7B92 - chains A and B of the 4 polymer chains in the assembly; structure by X-ray diffraction, 3.00 A resolution.

[Chain A]
Name: Splicing factor 3B subunit 3
Organism: Homo sapiens
UniProt: Q15393 (SF3B3_HUMAN); aligned in 2 segments with insertions or deletions, so no single offset holds: 1-760 ~ UniProt 1-442; 768-1198 ~ UniProt 768-1216
Sequence (899 residues; each row starts with the number of its first residue; note: 318 numbers in that range are skipped by the numbering (no residue carries them; nothing is unmodelled there); numbers below 1 keep their minus sign (Gly-9 is residue -9)):
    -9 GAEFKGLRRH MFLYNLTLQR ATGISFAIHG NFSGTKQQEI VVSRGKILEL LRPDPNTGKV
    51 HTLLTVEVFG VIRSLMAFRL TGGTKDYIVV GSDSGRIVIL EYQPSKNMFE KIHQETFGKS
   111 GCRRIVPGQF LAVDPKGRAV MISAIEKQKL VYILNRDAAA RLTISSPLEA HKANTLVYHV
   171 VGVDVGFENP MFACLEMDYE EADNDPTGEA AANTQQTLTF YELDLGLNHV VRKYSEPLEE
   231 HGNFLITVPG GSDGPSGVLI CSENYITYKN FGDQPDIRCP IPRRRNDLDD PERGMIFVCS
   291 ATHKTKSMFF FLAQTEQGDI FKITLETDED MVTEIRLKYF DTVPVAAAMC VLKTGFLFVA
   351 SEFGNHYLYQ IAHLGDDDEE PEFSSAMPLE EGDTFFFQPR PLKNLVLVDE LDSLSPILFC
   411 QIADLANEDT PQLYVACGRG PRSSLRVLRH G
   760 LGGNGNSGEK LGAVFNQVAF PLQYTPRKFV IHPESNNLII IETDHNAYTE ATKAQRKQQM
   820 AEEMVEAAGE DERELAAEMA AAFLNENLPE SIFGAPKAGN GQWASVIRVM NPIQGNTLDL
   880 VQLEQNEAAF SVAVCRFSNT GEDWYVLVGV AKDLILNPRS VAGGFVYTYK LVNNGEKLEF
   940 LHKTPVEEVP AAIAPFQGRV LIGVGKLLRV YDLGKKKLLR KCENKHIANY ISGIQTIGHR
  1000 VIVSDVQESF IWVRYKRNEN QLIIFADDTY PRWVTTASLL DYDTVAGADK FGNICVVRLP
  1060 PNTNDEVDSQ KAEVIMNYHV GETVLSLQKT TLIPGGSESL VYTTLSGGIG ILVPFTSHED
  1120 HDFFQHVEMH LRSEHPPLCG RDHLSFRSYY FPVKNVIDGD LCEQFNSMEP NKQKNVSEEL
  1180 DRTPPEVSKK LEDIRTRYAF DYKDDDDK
Disordered / not traced: -9 to -2, 760-772, 827-832, 1198-1207
Construct notes: expression tag (-9 to 0, 1199-1207); linker (761-767)
Curated features (UniProtKB/Swiss-Prot):
  - region: Glu105 to Gln119 (Interaction with PHF5A, SF3B1 and SF3B5), Asn145 to Tyr168 (Interaction with PHF5A, SF3B1 and SF3B5), Asp193 to His231 (Interaction with SF3B1 and SF3B5), Arg786 to His804 (Interaction with SF3B1 and SF3B5), Thr1028 to Lys1049 (Interaction with SF3B1)
  - site: Gly284 (Interaction with SF3B5), Glu306 (Interaction with SF3B5), Glu352 (Interaction with SF3B5), Arg429 (Interaction with SF3B5), Asn916 (Interaction with SF3B5), Asn988 (Interaction with SF3B1), Lys1171 (Interaction with SF3B1)
  - modified residue: Ser156 (Phosphoserine)

[Chain B]
Name: Splicing factor 3B subunit 5
Organism: Homo sapiens
UniProt: Q9BWJ5 (SF3B5_HUMAN); residue numbers follow UniProt; this construct covers 1-86
Sequence (86 residues; numbered 1 to 86; the number before each row is that of its first residue):
     1 MTDRYTIHSQ LEHLQSKYIG TGHADTTKWE WLVNQHRDSY CSYMGHFDLL NYFAIAENES
    61 KARVRFNLME KMLQPCGPPA DKPEEN
Disordered / not traced: 1-14, 80-86
Curated features (UniProtKB/Swiss-Prot):
  - site (Interaction with RNA): Tyr5, Gly20
  - modified residue: Thr2 (N-acetylthreonine), Ser9 (Phosphoserine), Lys17 (N6-acetyllysine)

[Chain A / chain B interface]
Pairs across the interface (77; chain A residue first):
  Gly35(A) with Phe47(B)
  Lys36(A) with Phe47(B)
  Val61(A) with Gly45(B); His46(B)
  Cys112(A) with Gly45(B); His46(B), hydrogen bond
  Arg114(A) with Ile19(B); Asn34(B), hydrogen bond; Arg37(B); Asp38(B), salt bridge; Cys41(B)
  Ile115(A) with Ile19(B)
  Gln119(A) with Met44(B), hydrogen bond (side chain-backbone); Gly45(B)
  Ile135(A) with Cys41(B), hydrophobic; Met44(B), hydrophobic; Met69(B), hydrophobic
  Lys137(A) with Lys17(B)
  Gln138(A) with Lys17(B)
  Leu166(A) with Met72(B), hydrophobic
  Val167(A) with Met69(B)
  Tyr168(A) with Met69(B), hydrogen bond (side chain-backbone); Glu70(B), hydrogen bond
  Met187(A) with Leu73(B), hydrophobic
  Tyr189(A) with Arg37(B)
  Ala192(A) with Gln74(B), hydrogen bond (backbone-side chain)
  Asp193(A) with Trp29(B); Arg37(B), salt bridge; Pro79(B)
  Asp195(A) with Pro78(B)
  Pro196(A) with Pro78(B); Pro79(B)
  Gly198(A) with Pro78(B)
  Ala201(A) with Leu73(B); Gln74(B)
  Thr204(A) with Leu73(B)
  His231(A) with Phe66(B); Glu70(B), salt bridge
  Gly232(A) with Phe66(B)
  Asn233(A) with Phe66(B)
  Glu253(A) with Arg63(B), salt bridge
  Arg283(A) with Glu59(B), salt bridge
  Gly284(A) with Arg63(B), hydrogen bond (backbone-side chain)
  Ile286(A) with Arg63(B)
  Val288(A) with Ser60(B); Ala62(B), hydrophobic
  Glu306(A) with Arg63(B), salt bridge
  Glu352(A) with Ser60(B); Lys61(B), hydrogen bond (backbone-side chain)
  Phe353(A) with Asn51(B); Lys61(B)
  Pro406(A) with Ile55(B), hydrophobic
  Arg429(A) with Ala54(B), hydrogen bond (side chain-backbone); Asn58(B); Glu59(B), hydrogen bond (side chain-backbone); Ser60(B)
  Asp803(A) with Asn58(B)
  His804(A) with Ala56(B); Glu57(B); Asn58(B)
  Asn805(A) with Asn58(B), hydrogen bond (side chain-backbone)
  Lys856(A) with Asn58(B), hydrogen bond
  Leu915(A) with Ala56(B)
  Asn916(A) with Lys71(B)
  Lys1049(A) with Leu49(B); Tyr52(B)
  Phe1050(A) with Leu49(B), hydrophobic
  Gly1080(A) with Phe47(B)
  Glu1081(A) with Phe47(B); Asp48(B)
  Thr1082(A) with Asp48(B), hydrogen bond (backbone-side chain)
  Leu1104(A) with Asp48(B); Tyr52(B); Ile55(B), hydrophobic
  Ser1105(A) with Asp48(B), hydrogen bond (backbone-side chain)
  Tyr1148(A) with His46(B)
  Tyr1149(A) with His46(B), hydrogen bond
Also at the interface, not in a pair above, chain A (68 interface residues in all): Ile14, Arg34, Arg63, Lys109, Arg113, Glu136, Asp188, Thr197, Met285, Phe287, Val335, Leu408, Thr784, Arg786, Trp862, Thr1034, Leu1084, Thr1103
Also at the interface, not in a pair above, chain B (37 interface residues in all): Tyr18, Ser42, Arg65

[Summary]
68 residues of chain A face 37 of chain B across their interface, with 15 hydrogen bonds and 6 salt bridges.
Polar contacts include Arg114(A)-Asp38(B), Asp193(A)-Arg37(B) and His231(A)-Glu70(B).
Here chain A is Splicing factor 3B subunit 3 and chain B is Splicing factor 3B subunit 5, both from Homo
sapiens. Entry 7B92 (Structure of a minimal SF3B core in complex with sudemycin D6 (form II)) was determined
by X-ray diffraction, deposited together with 7B0I, 7B91, 7B9C, 7OMF, 7ONB and 7OPI.
